PDB entry 2OJE | X-ray diffraction, 3.00 A resolution | chains A and D of the 4 polymer chains in the assembly

[Chain A]
Molecule: HLA class II histocompatibility antigen, DR alpha chain precursor
Source organism: Homo sapiens
Notes: fragment: extracellular domain, residues 27-206
UniProt: P01903 (2DRA_HUMAN); residues 2-181 here correspond to UniProt positions 27-206 (UniProt number = residue number + 25)
Amino-acid sequence (180 residues; row label = number of the first residue in the row):
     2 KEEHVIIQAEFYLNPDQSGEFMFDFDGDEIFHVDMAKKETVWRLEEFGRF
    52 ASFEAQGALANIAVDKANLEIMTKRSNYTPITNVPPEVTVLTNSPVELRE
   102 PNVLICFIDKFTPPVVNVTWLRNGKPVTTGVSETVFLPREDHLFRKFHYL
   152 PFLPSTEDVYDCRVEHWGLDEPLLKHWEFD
Disulfides: Cys107-Cys163
Modified positions: Mse23 (selenomethionine; parent Met); Mse36 (selenomethionine; parent Met); Mse73 (selenomethionine; parent Met)
Differences from the reference sequence: modified residue (23, 36, 73)
Curated features (UniProtKB/Swiss-Prot):
  - region: Glu179 to Asp181 (Connecting peptide)
  - site: Gln9 (Self- and pathogen-derived peptide antigen), Gly49 (Self-peptide antigen), Phe51 (Self- and pathogen-derived peptide antigen), Ala52 (Self-peptide antigen), Ser53 (Self- and pathogen-derived peptide antigen), Glu55 (Pathogen-derived peptide antigen), Asn62 (Self- and pathogen-derived peptide antigen), Asn69 (Pathogen-derived peptide antigen), Arg76 (Self- and pathogen-derived peptide antigen)
  - glycosylation (N-linked (GlcNAc...) asparagine): Asn78, Asn118

[Chain D]
Molecule: Superantigen
Source organism: Mycoplasma arthritidis
UniProt: Q48898 (Q48898_MYCAT); residues 0-213 here correspond to UniProt positions 25-238 (UniProt number = residue number + 25)
Amino-acid sequence (214 residues; each row starts with the number of its first residue; numbering starts at 0):
     0 SMKLRVENPKKAQKHFVQNLNNVVFTNKELEDIYNLSNKEETKEVLKLFK
    50 LKVNQFYRHAFGIVNDYNGLLEYKEIFNMMFLKLSVVFDTQRKEANNVEQ
   100 IKRNIAILDEIMAKADNDLSYFISQNKNFQELWDKAVKLTKEMKIKLKGQ
   150 KLDLRDGEVAINKVRELFGSDKNVKELWWFRSLLVKGVYLIKRYYEGDIE
   200 LKTTSDFAKAVFED

[How chain A and chain D interact]
Residue-residue contacts (30):
  Tyr13(A) - Asp88(D)  hydrogen bond
  Asp17(A) - Lys92(D)  hydrogen bond (backbone-side chain)
  Gln18(A) - Asp88(D)  hydrogen bond
  Gln18(A) - Arg91(D)  hydrogen bond
  Gln18(A) - Lys92(D)  hydrogen bond (backbone-side chain)
  Mse36(A) - Val85(D)  hydrophobic
  Ala37(A) - Thr89(D)
  Ala37(A) - Gln99(D)  hydrogen bond (backbone-side chain)
  Ala37(A) - Asn103(D)
  Ala37(A) - Ile106(D)
  Lys38(A) - Arg102(D)
  Lys39(A) - Ile106(D)
  Lys39(A) - Glu109(D)  salt bridge
  Gln57(A) - Lys82(D)  hydrogen bond
  Gln57(A) - Glu109(D)
  Gln57(A) - Lys113(D)
  Leu60(A) - Val85(D)  hydrophobic
  Leu60(A) - Ile106(D)  hydrophobic
  Ala61(A) - His14(D)
  Ala61(A) - Met78(D)
  Ala61(A) - Lys82(D)
  Asn62(A) - His14(D)
  Ala64(A) - Leu81(D)
  Ala64(A) - Lys82(D)
  Ala64(A) - Val85(D)  hydrophobic
  Val65(A) - His14(D)
  Val65(A) - Met78(D)  hydrophobic
  Lys67(A) - Ser84(D)  hydrogen bond
  Lys67(A) - Asp88(D)  salt bridge
  Lys67(A) - Arg91(D)
Interface residues without a listed pair, chain A (18 interface residues in all): Ser19, Glu55, Ile63, Ala68
Interface residues without a listed pair, chain D (18 interface residues in all): Lys9, Ile110

[Overview]
Chain A and chain D each contribute 18 residues to their interface, with 8 hydrogen bonds and 2 salt bridges.
Polar contacts include Lys39(A)-Glu109(D), Lys67(A)-Asp88(D) and Tyr13(A)-Asp88(D).
Chain A is HLA class II histocompatibility antigen, DR alpha chain precursor (Homo sapiens) and chain D is
Superantigen (Mycoplasma arthritidis); the structure, Mycoplasma arthritidis-derived mitogen complexed with
class II MHC molecule HLA-DR1/HA complex in the presence of EDTA, was determined by X-ray diffraction.
